5S4M - chains A and E of the 6 polymer chains in the assembly; structure by X-ray diffraction, 2.15 A resolution.

== Chain A ==
Protein: Tubulin alpha-1B chain
Organism: Bos taurus
UniProtKB: P81947 (TBA1B_BOVIN); residues 1-451 here = UniProt positions 1-451
Chain sequence (451 residues; numbered 1 to 451; the number before each row is that of its first residue):
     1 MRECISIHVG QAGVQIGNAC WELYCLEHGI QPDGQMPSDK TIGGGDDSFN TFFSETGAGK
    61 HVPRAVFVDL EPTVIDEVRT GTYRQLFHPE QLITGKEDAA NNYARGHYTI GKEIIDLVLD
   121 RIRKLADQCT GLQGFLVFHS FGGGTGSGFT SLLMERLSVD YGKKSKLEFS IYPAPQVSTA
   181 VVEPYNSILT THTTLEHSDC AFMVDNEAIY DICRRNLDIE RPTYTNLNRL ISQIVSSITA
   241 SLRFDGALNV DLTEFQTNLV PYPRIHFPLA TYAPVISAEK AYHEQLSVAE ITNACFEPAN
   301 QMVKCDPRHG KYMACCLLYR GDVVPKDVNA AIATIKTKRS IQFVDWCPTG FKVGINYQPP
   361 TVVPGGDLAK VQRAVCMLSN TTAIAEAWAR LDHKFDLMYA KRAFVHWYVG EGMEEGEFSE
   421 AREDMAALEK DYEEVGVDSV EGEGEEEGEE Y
Not modelled in the structure: 439-451
Bound ions: Ca2+: Asp39, Thr41, Gly44, Glu55
Ligand contacts:
  - GTP (guanosine-5'-triphosphate): Gly10, Gln11, Ala12, Gln15, Ile16, Asp69, Asp98, Ala99, Ala100, Asn101, Ser140, Gly142, Gly143, Gly144, Thr145, Gly146, Ile171, Pro173, Val177, Ser178, Glu183, Asn206, Tyr224, Leu227, Asn228, Ile231
  - N-ethyl-2-fluoro-4-(methylsulfonyl)aniline (WV4): Gln15, Asn18, Ala19, Glu22, Thr82, Tyr83, Tyr224, Thr225, Asn228, Arg229
Reported in the primary citation:
  - binding site for N-ethyl-2-fluoro-4-(methylsulfonyl)aniline: Thr225, Asn228

== Chain E ==
Protein: Stathmin-4
Organism: Rattus norvegicus
UniProtKB: P63043 (STMN4_RAT); residues 5-145 here correspond to UniProt positions 49-189 (UniProt number = residue number + 44)
Chain sequence (143 residues; row label = number of the first residue in the row):
     3 MADMEVIELN KCTSGQSFEV ILKPPSFDGV PEFNASLPRR RDPSLEEIQK KLEAAEERRK
    63 YQEAELLKHL AEKREHEREV IQKAIEENNN FIKMAKEKLA QKMESNKENR EAHLAAMLER
   123 LQEKDKHAEE VRKNKELKEE ASR
Not modelled in the structure: 3-5, 29-43, 144-145
Construct notes: initiating methionine (3); expression tag (4)
UniProt features mapped onto this chain:
  - modified residue: Ser46 (Phosphoserine)

== Interface between chain A and chain E ==
Contacting residue pairs (56; chain A residue first):
  His107(A) with Leu54(E)
  Tyr108(A) with Ala57(E), hydrophobic
  Thr109(A) with Arg61(E), hydrogen bond
  Lys112(A) with Leu54(E); Glu58(E), salt bridge
  Glu155(A) with Ile50(E); Lys53(E), salt bridge
  Arg156(A) with Leu47(E); Gln51(E)
  Val159(A) with Pro45(E); Leu47(E), hydrophobic
  His197(A) with Asp44(E)
  Asp245(A) with Cys14(E); Ser16(E), hydrogen bond (backbone-side chain)
  Ala247(A) with Asn12(E); Ser19(E)
  Leu248(A) with Ser19(E)
  Pro325(A) with Gln18(E); Phe20(E), hydrophobic
  Asn329(A) with Met6(E); Val8(E); Phe20(E)
  Lys336(A) with Leu24(E)
  Asp345(A) with Pro27(E); Ser28(E), hydrogen bond (backbone-backbone)
  Cys347(A) with Pro27(E)
  Pro348(A) with Lys25(E); Pro27(E)
  Thr349(A) with Ile23(E); Leu24(E), hydrogen bond (backbone-backbone); Lys25(E), hydrogen bond (backbone-backbone)
  Gly350(A) with Val22(E)
  Phe351(A) with Glu21(E); Val22(E), hydrogen bond (backbone-backbone); Leu24(E), hydrophobic
  Lys352(A) with Phe20(E); Glu21(E), salt bridge
  Val353(A) with Ser19(E); Phe20(E), hydrogen bond (backbone-backbone)
  Gly354(A) with Gln18(E); Ser19(E)
  Ile355(A) with Gly17(E); Gln18(E), hydrogen bond (backbone-backbone)
  Asn356(A) with Ser16(E)
  Tyr357(A) with Thr15(E); Ser16(E), hydrogen bond (backbone-backbone); Gly17(E); Gln18(E), hydrogen bond
  Val409(A) with Gln64(E), hydrogen bond (backbone-side chain)
  Gly410(A) with Arg61(E); Gln64(E)
  Glu411(A) with Arg61(E), hydrogen bond (backbone-side chain)
  Gly412(A) with Ala57(E); Arg60(E), hydrogen bond (backbone-side chain); Arg61(E)
  Glu414(A) with Arg60(E), salt bridge
Interface residues without a listed pair, chain A (40 interface residues in all): Glu113, Leu152, Ser158, Glu196, Gly246, Val328, Ile332, Ala333, Trp346
Interface residues without a listed pair, chain E (32 interface residues in all): Leu11, Ser46, Glu55

== Summary ==
40 residues of chain A and 32 residues of chain E are in contact, with 13 hydrogen bonds and 4 salt bridges.
Polar contacts include Lys112(A)-Glu58(E), Glu155(A)-Lys53(E) and Lys352(A)-Glu21(E). Chain A binds GTP and
N-ethyl-2-fluoro-4-(methylsulfonyl)aniline. From the paper: a binding site for
N-ethyl-2-fluoro-4-(methylsulfonyl)aniline at Thr225(A) and Asn228(A).
Chain A is Tubulin alpha-1B chain (Bos taurus) and chain E is Stathmin-4 (Rattus norvegicus); the structure,
Tubulin-Z2142244288-complex, was determined by X-ray diffraction (same publication as 5S4L, 5S4N, 5S4O, 5S4P,
5S4Q, 5S4R and 52 further entries).
